2CA3 - chains A and B; structure by X-ray diffraction, 2.00 A resolution.

[Chain A]
Name: Sulfite\:cytochrome C oxidoreductase subunit A
Source organism: Thiobacillus novellus
Reference sequence: Q9LA16 (Q9LA16_THINO); residues 1-373 here correspond to UniProt positions 33-405 (UniProt number = residue number + 32)
Amino-acid sequence (373 residues; numbered 1 to 373; the number before each row is that of its first residue):
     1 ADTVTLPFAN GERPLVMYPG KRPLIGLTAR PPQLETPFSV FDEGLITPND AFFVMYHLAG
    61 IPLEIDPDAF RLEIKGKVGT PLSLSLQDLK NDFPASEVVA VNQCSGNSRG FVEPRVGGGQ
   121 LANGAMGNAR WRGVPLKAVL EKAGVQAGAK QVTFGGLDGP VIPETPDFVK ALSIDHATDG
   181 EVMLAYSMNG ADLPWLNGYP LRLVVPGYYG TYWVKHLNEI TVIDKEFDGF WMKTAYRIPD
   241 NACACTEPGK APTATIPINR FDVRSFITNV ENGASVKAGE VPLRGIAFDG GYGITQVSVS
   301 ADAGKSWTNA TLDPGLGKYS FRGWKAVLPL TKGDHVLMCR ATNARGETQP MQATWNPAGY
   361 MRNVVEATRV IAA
Disulfides: Cys-243/Cys-245
Differences from the reference sequence: engineered mutation Met-55 (Arg87 in Q9LA16)
Ion coordination: (molybdopterin-S,S)-oxo-molybdenum Mo near Cys-104 (its only coordinating residue here)
Ligand contacts:
  - heme c (HEC): Gln-33, Tyr-56, His-57, Leu-58, Gly-118, Ile-162, Thr-165, Trp-231
  - (molybdopterin-S,S)-oxo-molybdenum (MSS): Phe-52, Phe-53, Val-54, Met-55, Tyr-56, His-57, Asn-102, Cys-104, Ser-105, Gly-156, Asp-158, Phe-168, Leu-196, Asn-197, Arg-202, Gly-210, Thr-211, Trp-213, Val-214, Lys-215, Tyr-236
Reported in the primary citation:
  - mutagenesis - R55M, Y236F: decreased binding to sulfite
  - binding site for sulfate ion: Cys-104, Gly-106, Arg-109, Tyr-236
  - conformationally variable residues: Gln-33, Met-55
  - contacts within the chain: Met-55/Leu-121, Gln-33/Met-55 (hydrogen bond)
  - mutagenesis - R55M (65 s-1): unchanged catalytic activity on sulfite
  - catalytic residues: His-57, Tyr-236

[Chain B]
Name: Sulfite\:cytochrome C oxidoreductase subunit B
Source organism: Thiobacillus novellus
Reference sequence: Q9LA15 (Q9LA15_THINO); residues 501-581 here correspond to UniProt positions 28-108 (UniProt number = residue number - 473)
Amino-acid sequence (81 residues; numbered 501 to 581; the number before each row is that of its first residue):
   501 APLTYELPDE TAQLKPAPQP GFEAAQNNCA ACHSVDYINT QPPGKGQAFW DAEVQKMIKV
   561 YHAPVDEADA KAIADYLAKT Y
Covalent attachments: heme c (HEC) linked to Cys-529, Cys-532
Ion coordination: heme c Fe: His-533, Met-557
Ligand contacts: heme c (HEC): Asn-528, Ala-531, His-533, Tyr-537, Ile-538, Gln-541, Trp-550, Glu-553, Val-554, Lys-556, Met-557, Tyr-561, His-562, Ala-563, Val-565, Ile-573, Leu-577

[Interface between chain A and chain B]
Pairs across the interface (54; chain A residue first):
  Ala-9(A) with Pro-543(B), hydrophobic
  Asn-10(A) with Asn-539(B), hydrogen bond (side chain-backbone); Thr-540(B); Gln-541(B), hydrogen bond (side chain-backbone); Pro-543(B)
  Arg-13(A) with Thr-540(B)
  Tyr-18(A) with Tyr-505(B); Pro-508(B)
  Pro-19(A) with Tyr-505(B), hydrogen bond (backbone-side chain); Glu-506(B)
  Leu-27(A) with Asp-536(B); Thr-540(B)
  Thr-28(A) with Asp-536(B); Tyr-537(B)
  Ala-29(A) with Ser-534(B), hydrogen bond (backbone-side chain); Asp-536(B), hydrogen bond (backbone-side chain)
  Arg-30(A) with Glu-510(B), salt bridge; Ala-530(B), hydrogen bond (side chain-backbone); Ala-531(B); Cys-532(B); His-533(B), hydrogen bond (side chain-backbone); Ser-534(B), hydrogen bond (backbone-side chain); Tyr-537(B)
  Pro-31(A) with Tyr-537(B)
  Gln-33(A) with Tyr-537(B), hydrogen bond
  Ala-59(A) with Cys-532(B)
  Leu-63(A) with Thr-504(B); Tyr-505(B), hydrogen bond (backbone-backbone); Leu-507(B), hydrophobic
  Glu-64(A) with Pro-502(B); Leu-503(B); Thr-504(B)
  Ile-65(A) with Pro-502(B); Leu-503(B), hydrogen bond (backbone-backbone)
  Asp-66(A) with Pro-502(B)
  Arg-115(A) with Pro-542(B); Lys-545(B), hydrogen bond (backbone-side chain)
  Val-116(A) with Pro-542(B)
  Gly-117(A) with Gln-541(B); Phe-549(B)
  Gly-118(A) with Gln-541(B), hydrogen bond (backbone-side chain)
  Gln-120(A) with Thr-540(B); Gln-541(B); Pro-542(B)
  Val-161(A) with Ala-531(B)
  Ile-162(A) with Cys-532(B), hydrophobic
  Glu-164(A) with His-562(B)
  Thr-165(A) with Tyr-561(B), hydrogen bond (side chain-backbone)
  Trp-195(A) with Leu-503(B); Tyr-505(B), hydrophobic
  Leu-196(A) with Tyr-505(B)
  Tyr-199(A) with Leu-503(B)
  Phe-230(A) with Val-560(B), hydrophobic; Tyr-561(B)
Interface residues without a listed pair, chain A (37 interface residues in all): Met-17, Pro-32, Tyr-56, His-57, Ile-61, Pro-67, Pro-166, Trp-231

[Overview]
Chain A and chain B form an interface of 37 and 25 residues respectively, with 14 hydrogen bonds and 1 salt
bridge. Among the polar pairs are Arg-30(A)/Glu-510(B), Asn-10(A)/Asn-539(B) and Asn-10(A)/Gln-541(B). Chain A
binds (molybdopterin-S,S)-oxo-molybdenum and heme c. The paper reports catalytic residues His-57(A) and
Tyr-236(A); R55M and Y236F of chain A reduce binding to sulfite.
Here chain A is Sulfite\:cytochrome C oxidoreductase subunit A and chain B is Sulfite\:cytochrome C
oxidoreductase subunit B, both from Thiobacillus novellus. Entry 2CA3 (Sulfite dehydrogenase from Starkeya
Novella r55m mutant) was determined by X-ray diffraction (same publication as 2CA4).
